Entry 8FRO (electron microscopy, 3.25 A resolution); this record covers chains A and F of the 4 polymer chains in the assembly.

Chain A:
Protein: Lipopolysaccharide export system ATP-binding protein LptB
Organism: Acinetobacter baylyi ADP1
UniProt: Q6FC66 (Q6FC66_ACIAD); numbering as in UniProt (aligned over 1-249)
Chain sequence (257 residues; numbered -7 to 249; the number before each row is that of its first residue; numbers below 1 keep their minus sign (Met-7 is residue -7)):
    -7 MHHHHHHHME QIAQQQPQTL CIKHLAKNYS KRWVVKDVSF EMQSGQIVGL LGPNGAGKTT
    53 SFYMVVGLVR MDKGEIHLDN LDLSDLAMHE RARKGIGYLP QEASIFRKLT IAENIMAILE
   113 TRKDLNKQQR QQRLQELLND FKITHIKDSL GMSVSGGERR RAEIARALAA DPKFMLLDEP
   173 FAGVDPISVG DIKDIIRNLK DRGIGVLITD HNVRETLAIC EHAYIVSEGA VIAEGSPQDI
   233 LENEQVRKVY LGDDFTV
Not modelled in the structure: -7 to 9, 249
Construct notes: expression tag (-7 to 0)

Chain F:
Protein: Lipopolysaccharide export system permease protein LptF
Organism: Acinetobacter baylyi ADP1
UniProt: Q6FFD7 (Q6FFD7_ACIAD); numbering as in UniProt (aligned over 1-366)
Chain sequence (366 residues; row label = number of the first residue in the row):
     1 MIIRRYLVKQ VVSTSLVVIA LLTLIMMGGR LIKYFGVAAQ GRLDAGVLFS IIGYRMPEFL
    61 TLILPLGFFI GLMLVFGRLY VDHEMAVLNG SGISRIRLGQ LLIPLALVFL VIQGILMLWM
   121 TPWGLRQFDQ LSSSQAVRTG FDLVRPKEFI SSGPYTIYAG DLSEDRKNLK DIFFYQRAQK
   181 EGKPDVMILA KEATRVVMEN ETANVVDLIQ GRRYEIYPGK AKYSQAEFQR YRLRLENDKS
   241 ATFETDKVEA LPSSKLWNKW NDPVIASEMG WRVFGPFTIV IALMMAVALC EVSPRQGRYY
   301 RLIPAIFIFA SLIVLLIAIR TRISRDELGV WAYPAALAVY GIAAALFSRK QKLAPKIKKQ
   361 IKRVRA
Not modelled in the structure: 1, 177-184, 196-203, 217-222, 236-246, 351-366
Ligand contacts:
  - JSG ((2R,4R,5R,6R)-6-[(1R)-1,2-bis(oxidanyl)ethyl]-2-[(2R,4R,5R,6R)-6-[(1R)-1,2-bis(oxidanyl)ethyl]-5-[(2S,3S,4R,5R,6R)-6-[(1S)-1,2-bis(oxidanyl)ethyl]-4-[(2R,3S,4R,5S,6R)-6-[(1S)-2-[(2S,3S,4S,5S,6R)-6-[(1S)-1,2-bis(oxidanyl)ethyl]-3,4,5-tris(oxidanyl)oxan-2-yl]oxy-1-oxidanyl-ethyl]-3,4-bis(oxidanyl)-5-phosphonooxy-oxan-2-yl]oxy-3-oxidanyl-5-phosphonooxy-oxan-2-yl]oxy-2-carboxy-2-[[(2R,3S,4R,5R,6R)-5-[[(3R)-3-dodecanoyloxytetradecanoyl]amino]-6-[[(2R,3S,4R,5R,6R)-3-oxidanyl-5-[[(3R)-3-oxidanyltetradecanoyl]amino]-4-[(3R)-3-oxidanyltetradecanoyl]oxy-6-phosphonooxy-oxan-2-yl]methoxy]-3-phosphonooxy-4-[(3R)-3-tetradecanoyloxytetradecanoyl]oxy-oxan-2-yl]methoxy]oxan-4-yl]oxy-4,5-bis(oxidanyl)oxane-2-carboxylic acid): Leu22, Ile25, Met26, Arg30, Lys33, Tyr34, Arg42, Arg55, Glu58, Phe59, Thr61, Leu62, Pro65, Leu66, Gln113, Met117, Trp271, Gly275, Thr278, Ala310, Ile313, Leu316, Ile317
  - MG3 ((7S,10S,13S)-10-(4-aminobutyl)-7-(3-aminopropyl)-17,20-dichloro-13-[(1H-indol-3-yl)methyl]-12-methyl-6,7,9,10,12,13,15,16-octahydropyrido[2,3-b][1,5,8,11,14]benzothiatetraazacycloheptadecine-8,11,14(5H)-trione): Glu58, Leu125, Glu249, Trp271, Val314, Ile317, Ala318, Arg320, Thr321
From the paper describing this entry:
  - mutagenesis - R30A, R55G: abolished growth
  - mutagenesis - R30K, R55K: decreased growth in response to antibiotic
  - mutagenesis - I317N: decreased growth in response to macrocyclic peptides

Chain A / chain F interface:
Contacting residue pairs - 31 pairs, chain A then chain F:
  Met80(A) - Ala86(F)
  Met80(A) - Asn89(F)
  Met80(A) - Gly90(F)
  His81(A) - Asn89(F)
  His81(A) - Gly92(F)
  His81(A) - Ser94(F)
  Ala84(A) - Asn89(F)
  Ala84(A) - Gly90(F)
  Ala84(A) - Gly92(F)
  Arg85(A) - Gly92(F)  hydrogen bond (side chain-backbone)
  Glu94(A) - His83(F)
  Ala95(A) - Asp82(F)
  Ala95(A) - His83(F)
  Ser96(A) - Asp82(F)
  Ser96(A) - His83(F)
  Ser96(A) - Val87(F)
  Ile97(A) - Glu84(F)
  Phe98(A) - Glu84(F)
  Phe98(A) - Val87(F)  hydrophobic
  Phe98(A) - Leu88(F)  hydrophobic
  Arg99(A) - Tyr6(F)
  Arg99(A) - Asp82(F)
  Arg99(A) - Glu84(F)  salt bridge
  Lys100(A) - Tyr6(F)
  Leu101(A) - Tyr6(F)  hydrophobic
  Met108(A) - Ile2(F)  hydrophobic
  Ile110(A) - Ser91(F)
  Glu112(A) - Ile2(F)  hydrogen bond (side chain-backbone)
  Thr113(A) - Ser91(F)
  Thr113(A) - Ile93(F)
  Arg158(A) - Val87(F)
Other interface residues (no listed pair), chain A (24 interface residues in all): Ile88, Gly89, Tyr90, Pro92, Glu105, Ala109, Ala162
Other interface residues (no listed pair), chain F (17 interface residues in all): Arg5, Lys9, Arg78

Overview:
Chain A and chain F form an interface of 24 and 17 residues respectively; the contacts include 2 hydrogen
bonds and 1 salt bridge. Among the polar pairs are Arg99(A)-Glu84(F), Arg85(A)-Gly92(F) and Glu112(A)-Ile2(F).
The paper reports that R30A and R55G of chain F abolish growth; R30K and R55K of chain F reduce growth in
response to antibiotic.
Chain A is Lipopolysaccharide export system ATP-binding protein LptB and chain F is Lipopolysaccharide export
system permease protein LptF, both from Acinetobacter baylyi ADP1; the structure, Acinetobacter baylyi LptB2FG
bound to lipopolysaccharide and a macrocyclic peptide, was determined by electron microscopy, deposited
together with 8FRL, 8FRM, 8FRN, 8FRP, 8UFG and 8UFH.
